Entry 3QJJ (X-ray diffraction, 2.80 A resolution); this record covers chains R and B.

Chain R:
Molecule: 12-nt RNA strand
Sequence (12 nucleotides; each row starts with the number of its first residue):
     1 GUUGAAAUCAGA

Chain B:
Molecule: Putative uncharacterized protein PH0350
Source organism: Pyrococcus horikoshii
Reference sequence: O58088 (O58088_PYRHO); numbering as in UniProt (aligned over 1-239)
Amino-acid sequence (243 residues; each row starts with the number of its first residue; numbers below 1 keep their minus sign (His-3 is residue -3)):
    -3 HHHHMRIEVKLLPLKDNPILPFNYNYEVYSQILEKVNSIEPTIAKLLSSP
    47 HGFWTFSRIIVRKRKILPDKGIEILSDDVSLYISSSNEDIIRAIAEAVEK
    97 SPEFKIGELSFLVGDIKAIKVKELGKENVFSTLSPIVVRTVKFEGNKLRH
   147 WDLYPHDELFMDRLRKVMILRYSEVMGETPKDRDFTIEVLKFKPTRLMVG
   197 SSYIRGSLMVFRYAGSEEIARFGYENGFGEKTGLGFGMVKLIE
Unresolved in the structure: -3 to -1
Construct notes: expression tag (-3 to 0)

How chain R and chain B interact:
Pairs across the interface - 57 pairs, chain R then chain B:
  G1(R) with Arg2(B), hydrogen bond to the base; Arg58(B), hydrogen bond to the phosphate; Tyr78(B), hydrogen bond to the sugar; Lys118(B), base contact; Tyr220(B), hydrogen bond to the base; Lys236(B), sugar contact; Leu237(B), hydrogen bond to the base
  U2(R) with Arg58(B), hydrogen bond to the phosphate; Lys236(B), salt bridge to the phosphate
  U3(R) with Arg54(B), hydrogen bond to the base; Ile55(B), base contact; Ile56(B), base contact; Val57(B), hydrogen bond to the base; Arg58(B), salt bridge to the phosphate; Arg60(B), salt bridge to the phosphate
  G4(R) with Ser127(B), hydrogen bond to the phosphate; Lys187(B), hydrogen bond to the sugar; Val206(B), sugar contact; Lys236(B), salt bridge to the phosphate
  A5(R) with Arg54(B), hydrogen bond to the sugar; Arg60(B), phosphate contact; Thr128(B), base contact; Lys187(B), salt bridge to the phosphate; Lys189(B), base contact; Leu204(B), hydrogen bond to the base; Met205(B), base contact; Val206(B), base contact
  A6(R) with Phe18(B), base contact; Tyr20(B), hydrogen bond to the base; Arg54(B), hydrogen bond to the sugar; Ile55(B), hydrogen bond to the base; Arg60(B), salt bridge to the phosphate; Ile62(B), sugar contact; Ile68(B), base contact; Leu204(B), sugar contact
  A7(R) with Phe18(B), stacking on the base; Asn19(B), hydrogen bond to the base; Pro64(B), hydrogen bond to the sugar; Lys189(B), salt bridge to the phosphate; Arg192(B), hydrogen bond to the base; Leu193(B), base contact
  U8(R) with Thr191(B), hydrogen bond to the base; Arg192(B), hydrogen bond to the base
  C9(R) with Pro190(B), hydrogen bond to the base; Thr191(B), base contact; Arg192(B), hydrogen bond to the sugar; Arg201(B), hydrogen bond to the phosphate
  A10(R) with Arg145(B), phosphate contact; His146(B), base contact; Trp147(B), base contact; Asp148(B), hydrogen bond to the base; Arg201(B), hydrogen bond to the base
  G11(R) with Arg145(B), salt bridge to the phosphate; Arg192(B), hydrogen bond to the base; Tyr199(B), base contact; Arg201(B), hydrogen bond to the base
  A12(R) with Arg145(B), hydrogen bond to the base
Also at the interface, not in a pair above, chain B (41 interface residues in all): Ile115, Leu129, Glu140, Tyr150, Leu186, Ile238

In short:
12 residues of chain R face 41 of chain B across their interface; the contacts include 28 hydrogen bonds, 8
salt bridges and 1 aromatic stacking contact. Polar pairs include G1(R)-Arg2(B), G1(R)-Tyr220(B) and
G1(R)-Leu237(B).
Chain R is a 12-nt RNA strand and chain B is Putative uncharacterized protein PH0350 (Pyrococcus horikoshii);
the structure, One RAMP protein binding different RNA substrates, was determined by X-ray diffraction.
